PDB entry 1K83 | X-ray diffraction, 2.80 A resolution | chains B and C of the 11 polymer chains in the assembly

[Chain B]
Name: DNA-directed RNA polymerase II 140KD polypeptide
From: Saccharomyces cerevisiae
Notes: EC 2.7.7.6
UniProtKB: P08518 (RPB2_YEAST); numbering as in UniProt (aligned over 1-1224)
Amino-acid sequence (1224 residues; numbered 1 to 1224; the number before each row is that of its first residue):
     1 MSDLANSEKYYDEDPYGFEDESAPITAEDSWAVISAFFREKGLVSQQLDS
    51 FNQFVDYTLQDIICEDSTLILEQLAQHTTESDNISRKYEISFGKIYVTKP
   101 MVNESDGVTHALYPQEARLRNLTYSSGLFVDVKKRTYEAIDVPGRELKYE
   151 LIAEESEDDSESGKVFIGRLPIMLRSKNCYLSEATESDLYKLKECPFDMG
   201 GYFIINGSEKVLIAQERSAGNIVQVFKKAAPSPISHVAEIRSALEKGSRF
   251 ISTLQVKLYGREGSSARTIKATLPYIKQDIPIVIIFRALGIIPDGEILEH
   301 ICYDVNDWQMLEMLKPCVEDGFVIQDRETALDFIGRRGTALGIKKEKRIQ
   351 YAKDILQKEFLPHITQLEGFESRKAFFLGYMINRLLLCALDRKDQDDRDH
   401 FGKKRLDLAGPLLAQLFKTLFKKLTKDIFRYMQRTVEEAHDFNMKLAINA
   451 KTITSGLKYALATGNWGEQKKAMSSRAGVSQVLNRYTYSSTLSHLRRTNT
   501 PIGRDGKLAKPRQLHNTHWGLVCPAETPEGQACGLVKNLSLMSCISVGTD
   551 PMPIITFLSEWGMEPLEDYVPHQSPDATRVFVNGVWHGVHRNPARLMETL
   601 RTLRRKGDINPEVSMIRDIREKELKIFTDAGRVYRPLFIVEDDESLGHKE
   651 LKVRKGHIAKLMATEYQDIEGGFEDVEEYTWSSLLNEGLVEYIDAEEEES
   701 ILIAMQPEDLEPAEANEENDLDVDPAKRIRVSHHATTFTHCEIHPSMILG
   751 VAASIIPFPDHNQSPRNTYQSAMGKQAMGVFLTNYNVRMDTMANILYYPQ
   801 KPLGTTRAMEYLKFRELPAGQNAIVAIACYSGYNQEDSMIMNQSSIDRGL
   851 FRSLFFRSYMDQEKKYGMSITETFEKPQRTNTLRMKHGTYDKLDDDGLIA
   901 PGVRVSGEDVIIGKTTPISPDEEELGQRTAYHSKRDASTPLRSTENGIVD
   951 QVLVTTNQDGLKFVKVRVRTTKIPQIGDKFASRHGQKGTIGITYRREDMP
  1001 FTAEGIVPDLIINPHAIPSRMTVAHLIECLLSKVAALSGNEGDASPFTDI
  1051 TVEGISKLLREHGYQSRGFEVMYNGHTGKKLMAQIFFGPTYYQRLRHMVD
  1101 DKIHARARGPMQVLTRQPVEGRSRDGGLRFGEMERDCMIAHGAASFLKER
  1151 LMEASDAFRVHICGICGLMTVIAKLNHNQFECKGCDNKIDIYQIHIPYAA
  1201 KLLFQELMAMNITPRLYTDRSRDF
Disordered / not traced: 1-17, 71-88, 138-163, 431-445, 467-477, 503-508, 669-677, 713-721, 918-932, 1111-1126
Bound ions: Zn2+: C1163, C1166, C1182, C1185

[Chain C]
Name: DNA-directed RNA polymerase II 45KD polypeptide
From: Saccharomyces cerevisiae
Notes: EC 2.7.7.6
UniProtKB: P16370 (RPB3_YEAST); numbering as in UniProt (aligned over 1-318)
Amino-acid sequence (318 residues; row label = number of the first residue in the row):
     1 MSEEGPQVKIREASKDNVDFILSNVDLAMANSLRRVMIAEIPTLAIDSVE
    51 VETNTTVLADEFIAHRLGLIPLQSMDIEQLEYSRDCFCEDHCDKCSVVLT
   101 LQAFGESESTTNVYSKDLVIVSNLMGRNIGHPIIQDKEGNGVLICKLRKG
   151 QELKLTCVAKKGIAKEHAKWGPAAAIEFEYDPWNKLKHTDYWYEQDSAKE
   201 WPQSKNCEYEDPPNEGDPFDYKAQADTFYMNVESVGSIPVDQVVVRGIDT
   251 LQKKVASILLALTQMDQDKVNFASGDNNTASNMLGSNEDVMMTGAEQDPY
   301 SNASQMGNTGSGGYDNAW
Disordered / not traced: 1-2, 269-318
Bound ions: Zn2+: C86, C88, C92, C95
UniProt features mapped onto this chain:
  - binding site (Zn(2+)): C86, C88, C92, C95
  - modified residue: S2 (N-acetylserine)
  - natural variant: A30 (A30D: In mutant RPB3-1)
  - mutagenesis: K9 (K9E: Transcript termination readthrough)

[How chain B and chain C interact]
Pairs across the interface (75; chain B residue first):
  N786(B) - V57(C)
  Y797(B) - E61(C)
  Y797(B) - F62(C)  hydrophobic
  Y798(B) - R66(C)  hydrogen bond
  S844(B) - A168(C)
  D847(B) - H65(C)
  D847(B) - H167(C)  hydrogen bond (backbone-side chain)
  D847(B) - A168(C)  hydrogen bond (side chain-backbone)
  R848(B) - H65(C)
  R848(B) - L69(C)
  R848(B) - A168(C)
  G849(B) - H65(C)
  R852(B) - H65(C)  hydrogen bond
  R969(B) - A59(C)
  R969(B) - D60(C)
  R969(B) - E61(C)  salt bridge
  T971(B) - E61(C)  hydrogen bond
  R995(B) - K165(C)
  R996(B) - I38(C)
  R996(B) - A173(C)
  R996(B) - A174(C)  hydrogen bond (side chain-backbone)
  R996(B) - A175(C)
  E997(B) - R34(C)  hydrogen bond (backbone-side chain)
  E997(B) - R35(C)  hydrogen bond (backbone-side chain)
  E997(B) - A39(C)
  D998(B) - R35(C)  salt bridge
  F1001(B) - R34(C)
  F1001(B) - F178(C)  hydrophobic
  A1003(B) - E177(C)
  A1003(B) - F178(C)  hydrogen bond (backbone-backbone)
  E1004(B) - E177(C)
  G1005(B) - I176(C)
  G1005(B) - E177(C)
  R1060(B) - K199(C)
  R1060(B) - E200(C)
  R1060(B) - P202(C)
  G1063(B) - P202(C)
  Y1064(B) - P202(C)
  Q1065(B) - W201(C)
  Q1065(B) - P202(C)
  R1067(B) - E194(C)  salt bridge
  F1069(B) - W192(C)  hydrophobic
  F1069(B) - W201(C)  hydrophobic
  E1070(B) - W201(C)
  V1071(B) - Y191(C)
  Y1073(B) - F178(C)
  Y1073(B) - E179(C)
  Y1073(B) - Y180(C)  hydrophobic
  G1075(B) - N31(C)
  G1075(B) - R34(C)
  G1075(B) - R35(C)  hydrogen bond (backbone-side chain)
  H1076(B) - N31(C)  hydrogen bond (backbone-side chain)
  T1077(B) - L27(C)
  T1077(B) - N31(C)  hydrogen bond (backbone-side chain)
  G1078(B) - L27(C)
  G1078(B) - N31(C)  hydrogen bond (backbone-side chain)
  G1078(B) - F178(C)
  G1078(B) - Y180(C)
  K1079(B) - L27(C)
  K1079(B) - Y180(C)
  K1079(B) - H188(C)
  K1080(B) - Y180(C)  hydrogen bond (backbone-side chain)
  K1080(B) - D181(C)  hydrogen bond (side chain-backbone)
  K1080(B) - N184(C)
  L1081(B) - H188(C)
  L1081(B) - T189(C)  hydrogen bond (backbone-side chain)
  M1082(B) - K187(C)
  M1082(B) - H188(C)
  M1082(B) - T189(C)  hydrogen bond (backbone-side chain)
  M1082(B) - D190(C)  hydrogen bond (backbone-backbone)
  Q1084(B) - T189(C)  hydrogen bond
  Q1084(B) - D190(C)  hydrogen bond (side chain-backbone)
  Q1084(B) - Y191(C)
  Q1084(B) - W192(C)
  Q1084(B) - W201(C)
Other interface residues (no listed pair), chain B (42 interface residues in all): L854, I948, T970, M999, N1074, A1083
Other interface residues (no listed pair), chain C (39 interface residues in all): A164

[Overview]
The interface between chain B and chain C involves 42 residues on one side and 39 on the other, with 20
hydrogen bonds and 3 salt bridges. Among the polar pairs are R969(B)-E61(C), D998(B)-R35(C) and
R1067(B)-E194(C).
Here chain B is DNA-directed RNA polymerase II 140KD polypeptide and chain C is DNA-directed RNA polymerase II
45KD polypeptide, both from Saccharomyces cerevisiae. Entry 1K83 (Crystal Structure of Yeast RNA Polymerase II
Complexed with the Inhibitor Alpha Amanitin) was determined by X-ray diffraction.
